6KQM - chains C and H of the 9 polymer chains in the assembly; structure by X-ray diffraction, 3.20 A resolution.

# Chain C
Protein: DNA-directed RNA polymerase subunit beta
From: Thermus thermophilus (strain HB8 / ATCC 27634 / DSM 579)
Notes: EC 2.7.7.6
UniProt: Q8RQE9 (RPOB_THET8); numbering as in UniProt (aligned over 1-1119)
Chain sequence (1119 residues; row label = number of the first residue in the row):
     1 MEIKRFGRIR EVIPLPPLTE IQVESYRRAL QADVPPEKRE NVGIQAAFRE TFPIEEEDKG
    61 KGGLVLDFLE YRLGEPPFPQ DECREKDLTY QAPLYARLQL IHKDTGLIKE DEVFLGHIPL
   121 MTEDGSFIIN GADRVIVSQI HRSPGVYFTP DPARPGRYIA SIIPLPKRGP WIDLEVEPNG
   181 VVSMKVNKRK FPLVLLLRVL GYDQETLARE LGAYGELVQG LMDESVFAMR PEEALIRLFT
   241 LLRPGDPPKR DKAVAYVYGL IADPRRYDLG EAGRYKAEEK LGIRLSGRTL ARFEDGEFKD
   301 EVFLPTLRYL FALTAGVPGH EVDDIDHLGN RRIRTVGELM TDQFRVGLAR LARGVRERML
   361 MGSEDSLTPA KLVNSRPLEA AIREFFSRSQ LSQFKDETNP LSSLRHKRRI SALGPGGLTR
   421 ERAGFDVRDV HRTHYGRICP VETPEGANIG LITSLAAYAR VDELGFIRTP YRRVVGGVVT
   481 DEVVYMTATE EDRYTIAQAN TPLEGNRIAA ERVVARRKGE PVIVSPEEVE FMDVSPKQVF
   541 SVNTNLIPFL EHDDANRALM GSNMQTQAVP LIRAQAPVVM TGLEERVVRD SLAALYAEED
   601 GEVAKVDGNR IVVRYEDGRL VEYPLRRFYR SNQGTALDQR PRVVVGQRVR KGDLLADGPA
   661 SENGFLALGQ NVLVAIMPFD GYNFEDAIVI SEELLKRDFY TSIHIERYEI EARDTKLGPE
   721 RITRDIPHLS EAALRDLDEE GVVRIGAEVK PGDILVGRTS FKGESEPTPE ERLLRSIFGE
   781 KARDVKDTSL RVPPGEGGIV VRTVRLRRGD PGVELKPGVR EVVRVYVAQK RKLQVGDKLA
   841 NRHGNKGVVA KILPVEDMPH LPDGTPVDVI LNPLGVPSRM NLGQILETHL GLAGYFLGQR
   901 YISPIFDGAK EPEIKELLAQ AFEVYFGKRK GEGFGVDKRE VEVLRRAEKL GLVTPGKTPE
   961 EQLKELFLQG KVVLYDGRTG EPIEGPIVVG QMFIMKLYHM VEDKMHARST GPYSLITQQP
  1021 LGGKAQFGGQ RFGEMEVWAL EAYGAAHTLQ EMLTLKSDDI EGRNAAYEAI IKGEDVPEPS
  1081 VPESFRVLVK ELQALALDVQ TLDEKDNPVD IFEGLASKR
Disordered / not traced: 57-62, 1119

# Chain H
Molecule: 27-nt DNA strand
Sequence (27 nucleotides; row label = number of the first residue in the row):
     1 TATAATGGGA GCTGTCACGG ATGCAGG
Disordered / not traced: 25-27

# Interface between chain C and chain H
Residue-residue contacts (25; chain C residue first):
  Arg142(C) with DG14(H), base contact
  Lys167(C) with DC12(H), salt bridge to the phosphate
  Gly169(C) with DC12(H), sugar contact
  Pro170(C) with DT13(H), phosphate contact
  Trp171(C) with DC12(H), phosphate contact; DT13(H), hydrogen bond to the phosphate; DG14(H), sugar contact
  Asn187(C) with DG11(H), base contact
  Arg243(C) with DG9(H), hydrogen bond to the base; DA10(H), hydrogen bond to the base
  Gly245(C) with DG7(H), base contact
  Asp246(C) with DG9(H), base contact
  Pro247(C) with DG7(H), base contact
  Tyr256(C) with DG11(H), base contact
  Arg266(C) with DG11(H), hydrogen bond to the base
  Ile325(C) with DG14(H), base contact
  Asp326(C) with DG14(H), hydrogen bond to the base
  Arg331(C) with DG14(H), hydrogen bond to the base
  Gly416(C) with DC12(H), base contact
  Leu418(C) with DG14(H), base contact
  Glu421(C) with DT15(H), sugar contact
  Arg422(C) with DT13(H), hydrogen bond to the base; DG14(H), sugar contact; DT15(H), salt bridge to the phosphate
  Val427(C) with DG14(H), base contact
Also at the interface, not in a pair above, chain C (23 interface residues in all): His141, Pro166, Asp426

# Summary
Chain C and chain H form an interface of 23 and 8 residues respectively, with 7 hydrogen bonds and 2 salt
bridges. Polar contacts include Arg243(C)-DG9(H), Arg243(C)-DA10(H) and Arg266(C)-DG11(H).
Chain C is DNA-directed RNA polymerase subunit beta (Thermus thermophilus (strain HB8 / ATCC 27634 / DSM 579))
and chain H is a 27-nt DNA strand; the structure, Thermus thermophilus initial transcription complex
comprising sigma A and 5'-triphosphate RNA of 5 nt, was determined by X-ray diffraction together with 6KQD,
6KQE, 6KQF, 6KQG, 6KQH, 6KQL and 6 further entries from the same study.
